5L5E - chains F and G of the 28 polymer chains in the assembly; structure by X-ray diffraction, 2.90 A resolution.

Chain F:
Molecule: Probable proteasome subunit alpha type-7
Organism: Saccharomyces cerevisiae (strain ATCC 204508 / S288c)
Notes: EC 3.4.25.1
UniProtKB: P21242 (PSA7_YEAST); residues -3 to 284 here correspond to UniProt positions 1-288 (UniProt number = residue number + 4)
Sequence (288 residues; row label = number of the first residue in the row; numbers below 1 keep their minus sign (Met-3 is residue -3)):
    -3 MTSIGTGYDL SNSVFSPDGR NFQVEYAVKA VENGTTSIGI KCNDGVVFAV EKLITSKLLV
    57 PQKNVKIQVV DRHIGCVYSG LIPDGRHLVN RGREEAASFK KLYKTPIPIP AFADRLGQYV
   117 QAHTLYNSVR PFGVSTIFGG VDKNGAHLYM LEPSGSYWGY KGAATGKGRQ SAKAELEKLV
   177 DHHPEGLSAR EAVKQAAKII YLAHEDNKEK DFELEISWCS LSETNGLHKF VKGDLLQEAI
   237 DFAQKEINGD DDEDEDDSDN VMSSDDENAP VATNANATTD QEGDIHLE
Unresolved in the structure: -3 to 1, 245-284
Swiss-Prot annotation at these positions:
  - modified residue: Thr-2 (N-acetylthreonine)

Chain G:
Molecule: Proteasome subunit alpha type-1
Organism: Saccharomyces cerevisiae (strain ATCC 204508 / S288c)
Notes: EC 3.4.25.1
UniProtKB: P21243 (PSA1_YEAST); residues -8 to 243 here correspond to UniProt positions 1-252 (UniProt number = residue number + 9)
Sequence (252 residues; numbered -8 to 243; the number before each row is that of its first residue; numbers below 1 keep their minus sign (Met-8 is residue -8)):
    -8 MSGAAAASAA GYDRHITIFS PEGRLYQVEY AFKATNQTNI NSLAVRGKDC TVVISQKKVP
    52 DKLLDPTTVS YIFCISRTIG MVVNGPIPDA RNAALRAKAE AAEFRYKYGY DMPCDVLAKR
   112 MANLSQIYTQ RAYMRPLGVI LTFVSVDEEL GPSIYKTDPA GYYVGYKATA TGPKQQEITT
   172 NLENHFKKSK IDHINEESWE KVVEFAITHM IDALGTEFSK NDLEVGVATK DKFFTLSAEN
   232 IEERLVAIAE QD
Unresolved in the structure: -8 to 1, 243
Bound ions: Mg2+: Thr8, Arg122, Met125

Chain F / chain G interface:
Pairs across the interface - 63 pairs, chain F then chain G:
  Thr2(F) - His6(G)
  Gly3(F) - His6(G)
  Tyr4(F) - Arg5(G)
  Tyr4(F) - His6(G)
  Tyr4(F) - Tyr21(G)
  Ser9(F) - Arg126(G)
  Val10(F) - His6(G)
  Val10(F) - Gln18(G)
  Phe11(F) - Gln18(G)  hydrogen bond (backbone-side chain)
  Phe11(F) - Tyr21(G)
  Phe11(F) - Ala22(G)  hydrophobic
  Phe11(F) - Ala25(G)  hydrophobic
  Phe11(F) - Arg126(G)
  Phe11(F) - Pro127(G)
  Ser12(F) - Tyr21(G)
  Pro13(F) - Tyr21(G)  hydrophobic
  Pro13(F) - Lys24(G)  hydrogen bond (backbone-side chain)
  Asp14(F) - Lys24(G)
  Gly15(F) - Tyr21(G)
  Gly15(F) - Ala25(G)
  Lys37(F) - Asp56(G)  salt bridge
  Asp110(F) - Arg82(G)
  Gln114(F) - Arg82(G)  hydrogen bond (side chain-backbone)
  Gln114(F) - Asn83(G)
  Gln114(F) - Leu86(G)
  Gln117(F) - Pro79(G)
  Gln117(F) - Asp80(G)
  Gln117(F) - Asn83(G)  hydrogen bond
  Gln117(F) - Arg126(G)
  Thr120(F) - Arg126(G)  hydrogen bond (backbone-side chain)
  Leu121(F) - Tyr124(G)
  Leu121(F) - Arg126(G)
  Leu121(F) - Leu128(G)  hydrophobic
  Tyr122(F) - Tyr124(G)
  Tyr122(F) - Met125(G)  hydrophobic
  Ser150(F) - Pro79(G)
  Gly151(F) - Pro79(G)
  Ser152(F) - Ile78(G)
  Ser152(F) - Pro79(G)
  Tyr153(F) - Arg82(G)  hydrogen bond (backbone-side chain)
  Trp154(F) - Leu55(G)  hydrophobic
  Trp154(F) - Thr59(G)
  Trp154(F) - Val60(G)  hydrophobic
  Trp154(F) - Ser61(G)
  Trp154(F) - Tyr62(G)
  Trp154(F) - Ile78(G)  hydrophobic
  Trp154(F) - Arg82(G)
  Gly155(F) - Leu55(G)
  Gly155(F) - Asp56(G)  hydrogen bond (backbone-backbone)
  Gly155(F) - Thr59(G)  hydrogen bond (backbone-side chain)
  Tyr156(F) - Leu54(G)
  Tyr156(F) - Leu55(G)
  Tyr156(F) - Asp56(G)
  Lys157(F) - Lys53(G)
  Lys157(F) - Leu54(G)  hydrogen bond (backbone-backbone)
  Lys157(F) - Leu55(G)
  Gly158(F) - Leu54(G)  hydrogen bond (backbone-backbone)
  Lys169(F) - Leu54(G)
  Leu172(F) - Leu54(G)  hydrophobic
  Glu173(F) - Lys53(G)
  Glu173(F) - Leu54(G)
  Val176(F) - Leu54(G)  hydrophobic
  Asp177(F) - Lys53(G)  salt bridge
Interface residues without a listed pair, chain F (32 interface residues in all): Tyr145
Interface residues without a listed pair, chain G (29 interface residues in all): Asp52, Pro57, Gly129

In short:
The interface between chain F and chain G involves 32 residues on one side and 29 on the other; the contacts
include 10 hydrogen bonds and 2 salt bridges. Polar pairs include Lys37(F)-Asp56(G), Asp177(F)-Lys53(G) and
Phe11(F)-Gln18(G).
Here chain F is Probable proteasome subunit alpha type-7 and chain G is Proteasome subunit alpha type-1, both
from Saccharomyces cerevisiae (strain ATCC 204508 / S288c). Entry 5L5E (Yeast 20S proteasome with human beta5i
(1-138) and human beta6 (97-111; 118-133) in complex with carfilzomib) was determined by X-ray diffraction
together with 5L52, 5L54, 5L55, 5L5A, 5L5B, 5L5D and 30 further entries from the same study.
